PDB entry 6HV1 | X-ray diffraction, 2.55 A resolution | chains B and C of the 6 polymer chains in the assembly

Chain B (and C):
Molecule: DNA protection during starvation protein
Organism: Listeria innocua
Notes: EC 1.16.-.-; chain C of this document is another copy of the same molecule, construct and numbering; everything in this record applies to it too
Reference sequence: P80725 (DPS_LISIN); residues 2-157 here correspond to UniProt positions 1-156 (UniProt number = residue number - 1)
Chain sequence (156 residues; numbered 2 to 157; the number before each row is that of its first residue):
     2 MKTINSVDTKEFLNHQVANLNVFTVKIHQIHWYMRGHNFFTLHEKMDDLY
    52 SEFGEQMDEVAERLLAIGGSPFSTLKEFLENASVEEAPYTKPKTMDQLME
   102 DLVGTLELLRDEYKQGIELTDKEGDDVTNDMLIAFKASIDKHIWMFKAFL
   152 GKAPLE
Unresolved in the structure: 2-7 (chain C: 2-8)
Swiss-Prot annotation at these positions:
  - binding site (Fe cation): His32, Asp59, Glu63

Chain B / chain C interface:
Residue-residue contacts (21; chain B residue first):
  Met35(B) - Ala149(C)
  Arg36(B) - Ala149(C)
  Arg36(B) - Lys153(C)
  Arg36(B) - Ala154(C)
  Gly37(B) - Ala149(C)  hydrogen bond (backbone-backbone)
  Gly37(B) - Phe150(C)
  His38(B) - Asn39(C)  hydrogen bond (backbone-side chain)
  His38(B) - Asp97(C)  salt bridge
  His38(B) - Phe150(C)
  Asn39(B) - Asn39(C)
  Phe40(B) - Met146(C)  hydrophobic
  Phe40(B) - Ala149(C)  hydrophobic
  Phe41(B) - Thr42(C)
  Phe41(B) - Leu43(C)  hydrophobic
  Phe41(B) - Lys46(C)
  Phe41(B) - Met146(C)  hydrophobic
  Phe41(B) - Phe147(C)  hydrophobic
  Phe41(B) - Phe150(C)  hydrophobic
  Thr42(B) - Thr42(C)  hydrogen bond
  His44(B) - Trp145(C)
  His44(B) - Met146(C)
Other interface residues (no listed pair), chain B (10 interface residues in all): Trp33
Other interface residues (no listed pair), chain C (14 interface residues in all): Gly152, Pro155

Overview:
10 residues of chain B face 14 of chain C across their interface, with 3 hydrogen bonds and 1 salt bridge.
Among the polar pairs are His38(B)-Asp97(C), His38(B)-Asn39(C) and Thr42(B)-Thr42(C). UniProt lists 3 Fe
cation-binding residues on chain B.
Both chains are DNA protection during starvation protein (Listeria innocua). Entry 6HV1 (The apo structure of
Dps from Listeria innocua before soaking experiments with Zn, Co and La) was determined by X-ray diffraction,
deposited together with 6SEV, 6HUI, 6HVQ and 6HX2.
